Entry 4GMS (X-ray diffraction, 2.95 A resolution); this record covers chains C and D of the 12 polymer chains in the assembly.

== Chain C ==
Molecule: Hemagglutinin HA1 chain
Organism: Influenza A virus
UniProtKB: P03435 (HEMA_I75A3); residues 11-329 here correspond to UniProt positions 28-346 (UniProt number = residue number + 17)
Amino-acid sequence (320 residues; row label = number of the first residue in the row):
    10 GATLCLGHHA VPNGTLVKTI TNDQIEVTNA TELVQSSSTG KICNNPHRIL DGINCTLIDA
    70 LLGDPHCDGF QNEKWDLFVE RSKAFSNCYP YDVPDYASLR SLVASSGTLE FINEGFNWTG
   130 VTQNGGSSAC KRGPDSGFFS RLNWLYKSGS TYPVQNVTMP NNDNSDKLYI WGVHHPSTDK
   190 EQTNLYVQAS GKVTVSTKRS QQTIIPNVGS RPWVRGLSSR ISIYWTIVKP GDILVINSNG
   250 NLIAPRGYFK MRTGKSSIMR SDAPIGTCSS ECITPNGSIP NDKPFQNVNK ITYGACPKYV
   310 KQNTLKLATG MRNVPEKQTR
Disordered / not traced: 326-329
Disulfides: C52-C277, C64-C76, C97-C139, C281-C305
Covalently attached groups: N-acetylglucosamine (NAG) linked to N38, N63, N126, N285; glycan linked to N165
Construct notes: expression tag (10)
Reported in the primary citation:
  - post-translational modification sites: N165

== Chain D ==
Molecule: Hemagglutinin HA2 chain
Organism: Influenza A virus
UniProtKB: P03435 (HEMA_I75A3); residues 1-176 here correspond to UniProt positions 347-522 (UniProt number = residue number + 346)
Amino-acid sequence (176 residues; numbered 1 to 176; the number before each row is that of its first residue):
     1 GIFGAIAGFI ENGWEGMIDG WYGFRHQNSE GTGQAADLKS TQAAIDQING KLNRVIEKTN
    61 EKFHQIEKEF SEVEGRIQDL EKYVEDTKID LWSYNAELLV ALENQHTIDL TDSEMNKLFE
   121 KTRRQLRENA EDMGNGCFKI YHKCDNACIG SIRNGTYDHD VYRDEALNNR FQIKGV
Disordered / not traced: 172-176
Disulfides: C144-C148
Covalently attached groups: N-acetylglucosamine (NAG) linked to N154

== Interface between chain C and chain D ==
Cross-chain cystine bridges: C14(C)-C137(D)
Residue-residue contacts (127):
  G10(C) - I140(D)
  G10(C) - H142(D)
  A11(C) - Q27(D)
  A11(C) - N28(D)
  A11(C) - K139(D)
  A11(C) - I140(D)  hydrogen bond (backbone-backbone)
  A11(C) - H142(D)
  A11(C) - C144(D)  hydrophobic
  T12(C) - H26(D)
  T12(C) - Q27(D)  hydrogen bond (backbone-backbone)
  T12(C) - C137(D)
  T12(C) - F138(D)
  L13(C) - R25(D)
  L13(C) - C137(D)
  L13(C) - F138(D)  hydrogen bond (backbone-backbone)
  L13(C) - I140(D)  hydrophobic
  L13(C) - I152(D)  hydrophobic
  C14(C) - W14(D)
  C14(C) - G23(D)
  C14(C) - F24(D)
  C14(C) - R25(D)  hydrogen bond (backbone-backbone)
  C14(C) - G136(D)
  C14(C) - C137(D)  disulfide
  L15(C) - I10(D)
  L15(C) - G23(D)
  L15(C) - F24(D)  hydrophobic
  L15(C) - L118(D)  hydrophobic
  L15(C) - G136(D)  hydrogen bond (backbone-backbone)
  L15(C) - F138(D)  hydrophobic
  G16(C) - W14(D)
  G16(C) - Y22(D)
  G16(C) - G23(D)  hydrogen bond (backbone-backbone)
  G16(C) - M115(D)
  H17(C) - I6(D)
  H17(C) - I10(D)
  H17(C) - N12(D)
  H17(C) - G13(D)
  H17(C) - W14(D)  hydrogen bond (backbone-backbone)
  H17(C) - W21(D)
  H17(C) - Y22(D)
  H17(C) - M115(D)
  H18(C) - G13(D)
  H18(C) - W14(D)
  H18(C) - M17(D)
  H18(C) - G20(D)
  H18(C) - W21(D)  hydrogen bond (backbone-backbone)
  A19(C) - G13(D)
  A19(C) - W14(D)  hydrogen bond (backbone-backbone)
  A19(C) - E15(D)
  V20(C) - E15(D)
  P21(C) - E15(D)
  V26(C) - N104(D)
  K27(C) - E97(D)  salt bridge
  K27(C) - A101(D)
  K27(C) - N104(D)  hydrogen bond (backbone-side chain)
  T28(C) - A101(D)
  T28(C) - Q105(D)  hydrogen bond
  T28(C) - I108(D)
  I29(C) - A101(D)
  I29(C) - L102(D)  hydrophobic
  I29(C) - Q105(D)  hydrogen bond (backbone-side chain)
  T30(C) - Q105(D)  hydrogen bond
  I34(C) - I108(D)  hydrophobic
  T40(C) - L52(D)
  L42(C) - V55(D)  hydrophobic
  L42(C) - V100(D)  hydrophobic
  R109(C) - E67(D)  salt bridge
  S110(C) - H64(D)  hydrogen bond
  K264(C) - F63(D)
  S265(C) - H64(D)
  S266(C) - F63(D)
  S266(C) - H64(D)  hydrogen bond
  R269(C) - E67(D)  salt bridge
  N290(C) - T59(D)
  D291(C) - I56(D)
  K292(C) - T59(D)
  P293(C) - V55(D)
  F294(C) - A96(D)  hydrophobic
  K299(C) - K68(D)  hydrogen bond (backbone-side chain)
  K299(C) - E85(D)
  K299(C) - I89(D)
  T301(C) - Q65(D)  hydrogen bond (backbone-side chain)
  Y302(C) - F63(D)
  G303(C) - N60(D)
  G303(C) - E61(D)
  G303(C) - K62(D)  hydrogen bond (backbone-backbone)
  A304(C) - T59(D)
  A304(C) - N60(D)
  A304(C) - E61(D)
  C305(C) - T59(D)  hydrogen bond (backbone-side chain)
  C305(C) - N60(D)  hydrogen bond (backbone-backbone)
  P306(C) - T59(D)
  K307(C) - W92(D)
  Y308(C) - I89(D)  hydrophobic
  V309(C) - S93(D)
  K310(C) - I89(D)
  K310(C) - D90(D)  salt bridge
  K310(C) - S93(D)  hydrogen bond (backbone-side chain)
  Q311(C) - S93(D)  hydrogen bond (side chain-backbone)
  Q311(C) - E97(D)  hydrogen bond
  L314(C) - A96(D)  hydrophobic
  L314(C) - E97(D)
  L314(C) - V100(D)  hydrophobic
  K315(C) - V100(D)
  K315(C) - N104(D)  hydrogen bond (backbone-side chain)
  L316(C) - L52(D)  hydrophobic
  L316(C) - E103(D)
  L316(C) - N104(D)
  A317(C) - N104(D)  hydrogen bond (backbone-side chain)
  A317(C) - T107(D)
  T318(C) - W21(D)
  T318(C) - I48(D)
  T318(C) - L52(D)
  G319(C) - I48(D)
  G319(C) - T107(D)
  M320(C) - I6(D)  hydrophobic
  M320(C) - Y22(D)
  M320(C) - T111(D)
  R321(C) - I6(D)
  R321(C) - A7(D)
  V323(C) - A7(D)  hydrophobic
  V323(C) - E11(D)
  V323(C) - N12(D)
  V323(C) - G13(D)  hydrogen bond (backbone-backbone)
  P324(C) - N12(D)
  P324(C) - E15(D)
  E325(C) - N12(D)
Interface residues without a listed pair, chain C (61 interface residues in all): V36, H56, A113, S114, I267, E280, I300
Interface residues without a listed pair, chain D (63 interface residues in all): E69, L98, F119, T122, M133, I149

== Summary ==
61 residues of chain C face 63 of chain D across their interface; the contacts include 1 disulfide bond, 26
hydrogen bonds and 4 salt bridges. Among the polar pairs are K27(C)-E97(D), R109(C)-E67(D) and R269(C)-E67(D).
N-acetylglucosamine is covalently linked to N38(C), N63(C), N126(C) and N285(C). The paper reports a
modification site at N165(C).
Chain C is Hemagglutinin HA1 chain and chain D is Hemagglutinin HA2 chain, both from Influenza A virus; the
structure, Crystal structure of heterosubtypic Fab S139/1 in complex with influenza A H3 hemagglutinin, was
determined by X-ray diffraction together with 4GMT from the same study.
